PDB entry 3WYP | X-ray diffraction, 1.30 A resolution | chains A and D of the 4 polymer chains in the assembly

# Chain A (and D)
Name: Streptavidin
From: Streptomyces avidinii
Notes: chain D of this document is another copy of the same molecule, construct and numbering; everything in this record applies to it too
UniProt: P22629 (SAV_STRAV); residues 13-139 here correspond to UniProt positions 37-163 (UniProt number = residue number + 24)
Chain sequence (127 residues; row label = number of the first residue in the row):
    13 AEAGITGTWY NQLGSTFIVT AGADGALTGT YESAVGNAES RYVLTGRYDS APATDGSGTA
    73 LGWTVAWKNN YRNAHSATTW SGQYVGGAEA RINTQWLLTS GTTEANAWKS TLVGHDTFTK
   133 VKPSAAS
Disordered / not traced: 13-14, 135-139 (chain D: 13, 136-139)
Curated features (UniProtKB/Swiss-Prot):
  - motif: Arg59 to Asp61 (Cell attachment site)
  - binding site (biotin): Tyr43, Tyr54, Trp92, Trp108, Trp120
Small-molecule neighbours: biotin (BTN): Asn23, Leu25, Ser27, Tyr43, Ser45, Val47, Gly48, Asn49, Ala50, Trp79, Ala86, Ser88, Thr90, Trp92, Trp108, Leu110, Asp128

# Interface between chain A and chain D
Contacting residue pairs (20; chain A residue first):
  Leu25(A) - Trp120(D)  hydrophobic
  Val47(A) - Trp120(D)
  Gly48(A) - Trp120(D)
  Trp108(A) - Trp120(D)
  Leu109(A) - Val125(D)  hydrophobic
  Leu110(A) - Trp120(D)  hydrophobic
  Trp120(A) - Leu25(D)  hydrophobic
  Trp120(A) - Val47(D)
  Trp120(A) - Gly48(D)
  Trp120(A) - Trp108(D)
  Trp120(A) - Leu110(D)  hydrophobic
  Lys121(A) - Leu124(D)
  Thr123(A) - Leu124(D)
  Thr123(A) - Val125(D)  hydrogen bond (backbone-backbone)
  Leu124(A) - Lys121(D)
  Leu124(A) - Thr123(D)
  Leu124(A) - Leu124(D)  hydrophobic
  Val125(A) - Leu109(D)  hydrophobic
  Val125(A) - Thr123(D)  hydrogen bond (backbone-backbone)
  Val125(A) - Val125(D)  hydrophobic

# Summary
Chain A and chain D each contribute 11 residues to their interface; the contacts include 2 hydrogen bonds. Its
one hydrogen bond, Thr123(A)-Val125(D), is backbone to backbone. Chain A binds biotin. Curated annotation
(UniProt) lists 5 biotin-binding residues on chain A.
Chain A and chain D are both Streptavidin (Streptomyces avidinii); the structure, Crystal structure of
wild-type core streptavidin in complex with D-biotin/biotin-D-sulfoxide at 1.3 A resolution, was determined by
X-ray diffraction together with 3WYQ from the same study.
